Entry 8U7I (electron microscopy, 2.57 A resolution); this record covers chains B and F of the 16 polymer chains in the assembly.

[Chain B]
Protein: Endonuclease GajA
Source organism: Bacillus cereus VD045
Reference sequence: J8H9C1 (GAJA_BACC6); residue numbers follow UniProt; this construct covers 2-578
Chain sequence (675 residues; each row starts with the number of its first residue; numbers below 1 keep their minus sign (Met-96 is residue -96)):
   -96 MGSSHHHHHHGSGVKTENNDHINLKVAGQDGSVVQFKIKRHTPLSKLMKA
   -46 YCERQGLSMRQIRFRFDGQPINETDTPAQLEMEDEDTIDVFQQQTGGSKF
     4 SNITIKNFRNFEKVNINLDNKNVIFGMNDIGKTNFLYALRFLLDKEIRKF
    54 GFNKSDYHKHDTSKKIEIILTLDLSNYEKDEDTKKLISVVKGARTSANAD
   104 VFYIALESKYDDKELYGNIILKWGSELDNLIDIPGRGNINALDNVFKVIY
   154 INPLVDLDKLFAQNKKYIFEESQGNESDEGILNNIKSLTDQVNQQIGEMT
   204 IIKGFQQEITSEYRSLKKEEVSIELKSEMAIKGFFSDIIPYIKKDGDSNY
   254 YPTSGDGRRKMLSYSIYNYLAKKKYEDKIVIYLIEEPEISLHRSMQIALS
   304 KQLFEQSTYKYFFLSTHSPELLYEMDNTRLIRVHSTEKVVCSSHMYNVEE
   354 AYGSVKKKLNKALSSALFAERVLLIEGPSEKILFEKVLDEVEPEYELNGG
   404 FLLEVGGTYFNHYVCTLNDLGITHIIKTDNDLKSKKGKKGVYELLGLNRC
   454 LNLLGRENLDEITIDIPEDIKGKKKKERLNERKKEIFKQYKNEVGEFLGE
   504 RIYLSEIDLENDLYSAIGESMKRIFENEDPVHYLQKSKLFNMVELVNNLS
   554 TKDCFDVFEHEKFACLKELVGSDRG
Not modelled in the structure: -96 to -72, -41 to -39, -26 to -11, 256-257, 576-578
Sequence notes: expression tag (-96 to 1)
Swiss-Prot annotation at these positions:
  - binding site (ATP): Asp32 to Thr36
  - binding site (a divalent metal cation): Glu379, Glu383, Asp463, Glu464, Glu513
  - site (Interaction with GajB): Lys94, Arg97
  - mutagenesis: Lys35 (K35A: Retains endonuclease activity), His320 (H320A: Retains endonuclease activity, ATP only partially inhibits endonuclease activity), Glu379 (E379A: Loss of endonuclease activity), Asp511 (D511A: Loss of endonuclease activity), Lys541 (K541A: Loss of endonuclease activity)
From the paper describing this entry:
  - catalytic residues: Gly409 (by similarity / conservation)

[Chain F]
Protein: Gabija protein GajB
Source organism: Bacillus cereus VD045
Reference sequence: J8HQ06 (GAJB_BACC6); residue numbers follow UniProt; this construct covers 1-494
Chain sequence (494 residues; row label = number of the first residue in the row):
     1 MSREQIIKDGGNILVTAGAGSGKTTILVSKIEADLKENKTHYSIAAVTFT
    51 NKAAKEIEGRLGYSSRGNFIGTNDGFVESEIIRPFIKDAFGNDYPDNFTA
   101 EYFDNQFASYDKGLQVLKYQNILGTYSNPKKNFKFQLALDILKKSLVARQ
   151 YIFSKYFKIFIDEYQDSDKDMHNLFMYLKDQLKIKLFIVGDPKQSIYIWR
   201 GAEPENFNGLIENSTDFNKYHLTSNFRCCQDIQNYSNLFNEETRSLIKEK
   251 NEVQNVISIADDMPISDILLKLTEEKQVLNIEAELVILVRRRNQAIEIMK
   301 ELNEEGFNFIFIPQTPLDRATPNATLLKEVIKYVKNDRYSIYDLAAEIVG
   351 NLSSREIKEIQKIINELLVPNINQVLINQVLINLFAKLEITLDTREITAF
   401 TEVMMTNEFDIAFDTNEYLHKIFTVHSAKGLEFNQVIITASDYNVHYNRD
   451 TNEHYVATTRAKDKLIVIMDNKKYSDYIETLMKELKIKNIIKSI
Not modelled in the structure: 1, 193-198, 227-321, 336-340, 369-372, 389-392, 404-494
Swiss-Prot annotation at these positions:
  - binding site (ATP): Ala17 to Thr24
  - site (Interaction with GajA): Val147, Gln150

[How chain B and chain F interact]
Pairs across the interface (36):
  Tyr80(B) - Gln150(F)
  Tyr80(B) - Phe153(F)
  Tyr80(B) - Ser154(F)
  Glu84(B) - Tyr42(F)  hydrogen bond
  Lys87(B) - His41(F)
  Lys87(B) - Tyr42(F)
  Lys87(B) - Phe153(F)
  Lys87(B) - Ser154(F)
  Lys88(B) - His41(F)
  Ile90(B) - Gln150(F)
  Ile90(B) - Tyr151(F)
  Ile90(B) - Ser154(F)
  Ser91(B) - His41(F)
  Ser91(B) - Tyr151(F)
  Ser91(B) - Ser154(F)
  Ser91(B) - Lys155(F)
  Lys94(B) - Ser79(F)  hydrogen bond (side chain-backbone)
  Lys94(B) - Glu80(F)  salt bridge
  Lys94(B) - Pro84(F)
  Lys94(B) - Phe85(F)
  Lys94(B) - Tyr151(F)
  Gly95(B) - Phe85(F)
  Arg97(B) - Val147(F)
  Arg97(B) - Gln150(F)  hydrogen bond
  Thr98(B) - Asp88(F)
  Thr98(B) - Val147(F)
  Ser99(B) - Asp88(F)  hydrogen bond
  Ser99(B) - Ser145(F)
  Ser99(B) - Leu146(F)  hydrogen bond (side chain-backbone)
  Ser99(B) - Val147(F)  hydrogen bond (side chain-backbone)
  Ala102(B) - Leu146(F)  hydrophobic
  Glu174(B) - Lys39(F)
  Glu279(B) - Lys39(F)
  Asp280(B) - Lys39(F)
  Asp280(B) - Thr40(F)
  Asp280(B) - His41(F)
Other interface residues (no listed pair), chain B (16 interface residues in all): Gln176
Other interface residues (no listed pair), chain F (18 interface residues in all): Lys36
Interface features reported in the paper:
  - hot spots on chain B (mutagenesis) - K94E: decreased binding to Endonuclease GajA (chain B)
  - hot spots on chain F (mutagenesis) - V147E: decreased binding to Endonuclease GajA (chain B)

[Summary]
16 residues of chain B face 18 of chain F across their interface, with 6 hydrogen bonds and 1 salt bridge.
Among the polar pairs are Lys94(B)-Glu80(F), Glu84(B)-Tyr42(F) and Lys94(B)-Ser79(F). From the paper: the
catalytic residue Gly409(B); K94E of chain B reduces binding to Endonuclease GajA (chain B).
Here chain B is Endonuclease GajA and chain F is Gabija protein GajB, both from Bacillus cereus VD045. Entry
8U7I (Structure of the phage immune evasion protein Gad1 bound to the Gabija GajAB complex) was determined by
electron microscopy (same publication as 8SM3).
